7KMF - chains D and E of the 10 polymer chains in the assembly; structure by electron microscopy, 2.91 A resolution.

Chain D:
Name: Translation initiation factor eIF-2B subunit beta
Source organism: Homo sapiens
UniProtKB: P49770 (EI2BB_HUMAN); numbering as in UniProt (aligned over 1-351)
Amino-acid sequence (367 residues; numbered -15 to 351; the number before each row is that of its first residue; numbers below 1 keep their minus sign (Met-15 is residue -15)):
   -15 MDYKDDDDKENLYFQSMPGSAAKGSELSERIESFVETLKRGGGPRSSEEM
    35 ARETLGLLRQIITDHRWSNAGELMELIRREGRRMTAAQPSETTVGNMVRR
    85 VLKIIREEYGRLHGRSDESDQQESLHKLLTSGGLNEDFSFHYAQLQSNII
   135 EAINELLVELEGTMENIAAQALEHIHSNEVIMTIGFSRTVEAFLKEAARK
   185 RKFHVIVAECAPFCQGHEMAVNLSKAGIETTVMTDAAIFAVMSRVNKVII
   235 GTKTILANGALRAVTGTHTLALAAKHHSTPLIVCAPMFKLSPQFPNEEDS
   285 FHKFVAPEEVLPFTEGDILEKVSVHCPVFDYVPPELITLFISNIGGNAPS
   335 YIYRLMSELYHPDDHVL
Unresolved in the structure: -15 to 8, 27-28, 98-124
Differences from the reference sequence: initiating methionine (-15); expression tag (-14 to 0)
UniProt features mapped onto this chain:
  - natural variant: Val85 (V85E: In VWM2), Ala127 (A127V: Found in a patient with Rett syndrome-like phenotype; uncertain significance), Ser171 (S171F: In VWM2), Pro196 (P196S: In VWM2), Gly200 (G200V: In VWM2), Glu213 (E213G: In VWM2), Cys268 (C268Y: In VWM2), Lys273 (K273R: In VWM2), Val316 (V316D: In VWM2), Gly329 (G329V: In VWM2)

Chain E:
Name: Translation initiation factor eIF-2B subunit delta
Source organism: Homo sapiens
UniProtKB: Q9UI10 (EI2BD_HUMAN); numbering as in UniProt (aligned over 1-523)
Amino-acid sequence (523 residues; row label = number of the first residue in the row):
     1 MAAVAVAVREDSGSGMKAELPPGPGAVGREMTKEEKLQLRKEKKQQKKKR
    51 KEEKGAEPETGSAVSAAQCQVGPTRELPESGIQLGTPREKVPAGRSKAEL
   101 RAERRAKQEAERALKQARKGEQGGPPPKASPSTAGETPSGVKRLPEYPQV
   151 DDLLLRRLVKKPERQQVPTRKDYGSKVSLFSHLPQYSRQNSLTQFMSIPS
   201 SVIHPAMVRLGLQYSQGLVSGSNARCIALLRALQQVIQDYTTPPNEELSR
   251 DLVNKLKPYMSFLTQCRPLSASMHNAIKFLNKEITSVGSSKREEEAKSEL
   301 RAAIDRYVQEKIVLAAQAISRFAYQKISNGDVILVYGCSSLVSRILQEAW
   351 TEGRRFRVVVVDSRPWLEGRHTLRSLVHAGVPASYLLIPAASYVLPEVSK
   401 VLLGAHALLANGSVMSRVGTAQLALVARAHNVPVLVCCETYKFCERVQTD
   451 AFVSNELDDPDDLQCKRGEHVALANWQNHASLRLLNLVYDVTPPELVDLV
   501 ITELGMIPCSSVPVVLRVKSSDQ
Unresolved in the structure: 1-178, 188-190, 243-247, 290-291, 468-469, 521-523
UniProt features mapped onto this chain:
  - region: Arg170 to Leu179 (May bind the chemical integrated stress response (ISR) inhibitor ISRIB)
  - modified residue: Ala2 (N-acetylalanine), Ser12 (Phosphoserine), Thr86 (Phosphothreonine), Ser130 (Phosphoserine)
  - natural variant: Arg209 (R209Q: In VWM4), Ala228 (A228V: In VWM4), Leu269 (L269R: In VWM4), Arg357 (R357Q: In VWM4), Arg374 (R374C: In VWM4), Cys465 (C465R: In VWM4), Tyr489 (Y489H: In VWM4)

How chain D and chain E interact:
Pairs across the interface (91):
  Glu193(D) with Arg364(E), salt bridge; Leu463(E)
  Ala195(D) with Leu387(E), hydrophobic; Pro389(E), hydrophobic
  Pro196(D) with Leu387(E); Arg467(E), hydrogen bond (backbone-side chain)
  Phe197(D) with Arg467(E)
  Cys198(D) with Arg364(E); Cys465(E), hydrophobic; Arg467(E)
  His201(D) with Leu463(E), hydrogen bond (side chain-backbone); Cys465(E); Leu473(E)
  Val205(D) with Ala472(E)
  Ser208(D) with His479(E), hydrogen bond; Leu482(E)
  Gly211(D) with Ser481(E)
  Ile212(D) with Ser481(E)
  Glu213(D) with Ser481(E)
  Thr214(D) with Ser481(E), hydrogen bond (backbone-backbone); Leu482(E); Arg483(E), hydrogen bond (backbone-backbone)
  Thr215(D) with Arg483(E); Leu485(E)
  Val216(D) with Leu482(E), hydrophobic; Arg483(E), hydrogen bond (backbone-backbone); Leu484(E), hydrophobic; Leu485(E), hydrogen bond (backbone-backbone)
  Met217(D) with Leu463(E)
  Thr218(D) with Ser363(E); Arg364(E), hydrogen bond (side chain-backbone); Pro365(E); Leu463(E)
  Asp219(D) with Ile388(E); Pro389(E); Gln422(E), hydrogen bond (backbone-side chain)
  Ala220(D) with Tyr336(E); Ser363(E); Val418(E); Gly419(E); Gln422(E)
  Ala221(D) with Val418(E), hydrophobic; Leu487(E), hydrophobic
  Ile222(D) with Gln422(E)
  Phe223(D) with Ala421(E), hydrophobic; Gln422(E); Leu425(E), hydrophobic; Leu496(E), hydrophobic
  Ala224(D) with Ala451(E); Leu487(E), hydrophobic; Asp490(E)
  Val225(D) with Leu485(E), hydrophobic
  Arg228(D) with Leu179(E); Phe180(E)
  Thr249(D) with Pro389(E); Ala390(E)
  Gly250(D) with Pro389(E)
  His252(D) with Ser392(E), hydrogen bond
  Thr253(D) with Pro389(E); Gln422(E); Val426(E)
  Leu256(D) with Leu425(E); Val426(E), hydrophobic; Ala429(E), hydrophobic
  Ala257(D) with Leu425(E)
  His260(D) with Leu425(E)
  His286(D) with Tyr393(E)
  Phe288(D) with Tyr393(E)
  Glu293(D) with Arg467(E), salt bridge
  Val294(D) with Arg370(E), hydrogen bond (backbone-side chain); Tyr385(E), hydrophobic; Leu387(E), hydrophobic
  Leu295(D) with Arg370(E); Leu373(E), hydrophobic; Tyr385(E), hydrophobic
  Pro296(D) with Arg370(E)
  Glu299(D) with Arg370(E), salt bridge; Arg374(E), salt bridge
  Asp301(D) with Arg374(E), salt bridge
  Ile302(D) with Arg374(E)
  Lys305(D) with Val377(E)
  Val306(D) with Leu373(E), hydrophobic; Val377(E), hydrophobic; Tyr385(E), hydrophobic
  Ser307(D) with Ala383(E); Ser384(E), hydrogen bond (backbone-side chain); Tyr385(E), hydrogen bond (backbone-backbone)
  Val308(D) with Tyr385(E)
  His309(D) with Tyr385(E)
  Pro311(D) with Ala390(E), hydrophobic; Tyr393(E), hydrophobic
Other interface residues (no listed pair), chain D (50 interface residues in all): Glu202, Ala204, Lys209, Asp314
Other interface residues (no listed pair), chain E (46 interface residues in all): Leu386, His430, Val491, Pro493, Glu495

Overview:
Chain D and chain E form an interface of 50 and 46 residues respectively; the contacts include 13 hydrogen
bonds and 5 salt bridges. Polar contacts include Glu193(D)-Arg364(E), Glu293(D)-Arg467(E) and
Glu299(D)-Arg370(E).
Here chain D is Translation initiation factor eIF-2B subunit beta and chain E is Translation initiation factor
eIF-2B subunit delta, both from Homo sapiens. Entry 7KMF (Sugar phosphate activation of the stress sensor
eIF2B) was determined by electron microscopy (same publication as 7KMA).
